Entry 1PVP (X-ray diffraction, 2.35 A resolution); this record covers chains A and B of the 4 polymer chains in the assembly.

== Chain A (and B) ==
Molecule: Recombinase cre
Organism: Escherichia phage P1
Notes: chain B of this document is another copy of the same molecule, construct and numbering; everything in this record applies to it too
UniProt: P06956 (RECR_BPP1); residues 2-343 here = UniProt positions 2-343
Amino-acid sequence (349 residues; each row starts with the number of its first residue; numbers below 1 keep their minus sign (Met-5 is residue -5)):
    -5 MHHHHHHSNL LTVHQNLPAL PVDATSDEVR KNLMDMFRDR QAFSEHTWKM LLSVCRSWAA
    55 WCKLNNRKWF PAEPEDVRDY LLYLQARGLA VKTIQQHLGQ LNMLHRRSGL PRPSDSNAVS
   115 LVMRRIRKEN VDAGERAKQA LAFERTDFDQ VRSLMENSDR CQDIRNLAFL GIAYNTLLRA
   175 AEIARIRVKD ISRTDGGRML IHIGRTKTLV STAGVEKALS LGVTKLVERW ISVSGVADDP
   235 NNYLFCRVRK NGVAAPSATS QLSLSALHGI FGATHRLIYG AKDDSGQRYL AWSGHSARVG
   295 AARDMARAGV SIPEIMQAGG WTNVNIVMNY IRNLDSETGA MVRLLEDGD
Disordered / not traced: -5 to 18, 342-343 (chain B: -5 to 18, 327-331, 342-343)
Differences from the reference sequence: initiating methionine (-5); expression tag (-4 to 1); engineered mutation Ala174 (Ile in P06956), Leu258 (Thr in P06956), Ser259 (Arg in P06956), His262 (Glu in P06956), Gly266 (Glu in P06956)
What the authors report for this chain:
  - binding site for the 34-nt DNA strand: Ser259
  - conformationally variable residues (helix shift, side-chain flip): Leu258 to Gly266
  - contacts within the chain: Ala175-Leu258
  - binding site for the 34-nt DNA strand: Ser259, His262
  - specificity-determining residues: Leu258, His262 (proposed by the authors, not directly observed)

== Chain A / chain B interface ==
Contacting residue pairs - 65 pairs, chain A then chain B:
  Lys25(A) - Glu69(B)  salt bridge
  Asn26(A) - Asn111(B)  hydrogen bond
  Asp29(A) - Asn111(B)
  Asp29(A) - Ala112(B)
  Asp29(A) - Leu115(B)
  Met30(A) - Leu115(B)  hydrophobic
  Arg32(A) - Glu69(B)  salt bridge
  Arg32(A) - Arg72(B)
  Arg32(A) - Ala112(B)
  Arg32(A) - Arg119(B)  hydrogen bond (backbone-side chain)
  Asp33(A) - Arg72(B)  salt bridge
  Asp33(A) - Ala112(B)
  Asp33(A) - Leu115(B)
  Asp33(A) - Val116(B)
  Asp33(A) - Arg119(B)  salt bridge
  Gln35(A) - Arg119(B)
  Gln35(A) - Lys122(B)
  Gln35(A) - Glu123(B)
  Ala36(A) - Leu115(B)
  Ala36(A) - Arg118(B)  hydrogen bond (backbone-side chain)
  Ala36(A) - Arg119(B)
  Ala36(A) - Lys122(B)
  Phe37(A) - Leu115(B)  hydrophobic
  Phe37(A) - Arg118(B)
  Phe37(A) - Lys122(B)
  Ser38(A) - Lys122(B)
  Arg101(A) - Asn111(B)  hydrogen bond
  Arg101(A) - Ser114(B)
  Arg101(A) - Leu115(B)
  Arg139(A) - Leu338(B)  hydrogen bond (side chain-backbone)
  Arg139(A) - Leu339(B)  hydrogen bond (side chain-backbone)
  Arg139(A) - Asp341(B)  salt bridge
  Tyr168(A) - Leu339(B)  hydrophobic
  Asn169(A) - Met335(B)
  Asn169(A) - Leu339(B)
  Leu171(A) - Met335(B)  hydrophobic
  Arg192(A) - Val336(B)
  Arg192(A) - Glu340(B)  salt bridge
  Thr202(A) - Val125(B)
  Thr202(A) - Gly128(B)
  Thr202(A) - Glu129(B)
  Thr202(A) - Arg130(B)
  Leu203(A) - Val125(B)  hydrophobic
  Leu203(A) - Glu129(B)
  Leu203(A) - Arg130(B)
  Leu203(A) - Ala131(B)  hydrogen bond (backbone-backbone)
  Val204(A) - Ala131(B)  hydrophobic
  Ser205(A) - Asn323(B)  hydrogen bond (backbone-side chain)
  Ser205(A) - Arg326(B)
  Thr206(A) - Asn323(B)
  Thr206(A) - Arg326(B)
  Ala207(A) - Arg130(B)
  Ala212(A) - Val336(B)
  Leu213(A) - Val336(B)
  Ser214(A) - Val336(B)
  Ser214(A) - Leu339(B)
  Ser214(A) - Glu340(B)
  Leu215(A) - Glu340(B)  hydrogen bond (backbone-side chain)
  Ala295(A) - Met335(B)  hydrophobic
  Met299(A) - Met335(B)  hydrophobic
  Met299(A) - Leu338(B)  hydrophobic
  Glu308(A) - Thr332(B)  hydrogen bond
  Glu308(A) - Ala334(B)
  Glu308(A) - Arg337(B)  salt bridge
  Gln311(A) - Arg326(B)
Other interface residues (no listed pair), chain A (36 interface residues in all): Arg100, Ser102, Val217, Asp298, Ala302, Val304
Other interface residues (no listed pair), chain B (30 interface residues in all): Val85, Lys86, Ile325

== Overview ==
The interface between chain A and chain B involves 36 residues on one side and 30 on the other; the contacts
include 10 hydrogen bonds and 7 salt bridges. Among the polar pairs are Lys25(A)-Glu69(B), Arg32(A)-Glu69(B)
and Asp33(A)-Arg72(B). The paper reports a binding site for the 34-nt DNA strand at Ser259(A) and His262(A);
specificity determinants Leu258(A) and His262(A).
Both chains are Recombinase cre (Escherichia phage P1). Entry 1PVP (Basis for a switch in substrate
specificity: crystal structure of selected variant of cre site-specific recombinase ...) was determined by
X-ray diffraction together with 1PVQ and 1PVR from the same study.
